PDB entry 8A5Y | electron microscopy, 4.90 A resolution (low resolution: residue-level contacts below are approximate; hydrogen-bond / salt-bridge calls are withheld) | chains F and H of the 17 polymer chains in the assembly

# Chain F (and H)
Molecule: Anaphase-promoting complex subunit CDC27
Organism: Saccharomyces cerevisiae
Notes: chain H of this document is another copy of the same molecule, construct and numbering; everything in this record applies to it too
UniProtKB: P38042 (CDC27_YEAST); residues 1-758 here = UniProt positions 1-758
Amino-acid sequence (758 residues; row label = number of the first residue in the row):
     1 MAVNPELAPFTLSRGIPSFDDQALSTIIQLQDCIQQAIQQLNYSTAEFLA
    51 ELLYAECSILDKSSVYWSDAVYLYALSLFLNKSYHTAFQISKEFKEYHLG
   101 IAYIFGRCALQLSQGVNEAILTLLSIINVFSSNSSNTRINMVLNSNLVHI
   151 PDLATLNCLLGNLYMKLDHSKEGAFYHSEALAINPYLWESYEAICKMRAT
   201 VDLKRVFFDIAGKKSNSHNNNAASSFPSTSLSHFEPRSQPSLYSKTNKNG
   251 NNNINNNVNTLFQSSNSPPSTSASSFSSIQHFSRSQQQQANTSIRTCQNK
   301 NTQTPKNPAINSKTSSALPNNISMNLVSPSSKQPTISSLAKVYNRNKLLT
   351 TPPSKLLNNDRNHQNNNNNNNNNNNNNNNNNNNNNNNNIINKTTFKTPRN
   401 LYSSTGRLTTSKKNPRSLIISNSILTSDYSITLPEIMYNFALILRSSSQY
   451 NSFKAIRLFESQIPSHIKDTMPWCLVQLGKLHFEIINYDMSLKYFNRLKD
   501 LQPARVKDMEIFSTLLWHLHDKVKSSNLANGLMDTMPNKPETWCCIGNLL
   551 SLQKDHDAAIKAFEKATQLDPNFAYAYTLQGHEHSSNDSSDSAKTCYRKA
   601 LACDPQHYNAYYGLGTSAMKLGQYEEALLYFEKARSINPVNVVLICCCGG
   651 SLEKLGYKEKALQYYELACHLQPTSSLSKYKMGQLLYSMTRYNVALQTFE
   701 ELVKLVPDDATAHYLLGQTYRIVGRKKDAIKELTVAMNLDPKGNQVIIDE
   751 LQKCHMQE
Disordered / not traced: 1-22, 134-142, 210-431, 756-758 (chain H: 1-19, 132-140, 210-431, 756-758)
Swiss-Prot annotation at these positions:
  - mutagenesis: Ser267 (S267A: Abolishes phosphorylation; when associated with A-304; A-328; A-351 and A-397), Thr304 (T304A: Abolishes phosphorylation; when associated with A-267; A-304; A-351 and A-397), Ser328 (S328A: Abolishes phosphorylation; when associated with A-267; A-304; A-328 and A-397), Thr351 (T351A: Abolishes phosphorylation; when associated with A-267; A-304; A-328 and A-304), Thr397 (T397A: Abolishes phosphorylation; when associated with A-304; A-328; A-351 and A-397), Gly613 (G613D: In CDC27-633; G2/M cell cycle arrest at 35 degrees Celsius), Leu614 (L614GL: Abolishes interaction with CDC23)

# How chain F and chain H interact
Contacting residue pairs (75):
  Thr26(F) - Leu433(H)
  Leu30(F) - Leu433(H)
  Cys33(F) - Tyr186(H)
  Gln36(F) - Tyr186(H)
  Gln39(F) - Gln39(H)
  Gln39(F) - Val148(H)
  Gln39(F) - His149(H)
  Gln40(F) - Tyr103(H)
  Gln40(F) - His149(H)
  Gln40(F) - Ile150(H)
  Gln40(F) - Pro151(H)
  Gln40(F) - Asp152(H)
  Gln40(F) - Thr155(H)
  Leu41(F) - Phe79(H)
  Leu41(F) - Leu80(H)
  Leu41(F) - Tyr103(H)
  Leu41(F) - His149(H)
  Asn42(F) - Glu189(H)
  Tyr43(F) - Glu189(H)
  Ser44(F) - Glu189(H)
  Thr45(F) - Leu187(H)
  Thr45(F) - Glu189(H)
  Phe48(F) - Trp188(H)
  Phe48(F) - Met437(H)
  Phe48(F) - Phe440(H)
  Phe48(F) - Met471(H)
  Phe48(F) - Trp473(H)
  Leu49(F) - Tyr186(H)
  Glu51(F) - Met471(H)
  Glu51(F) - Pro472(H)
  Leu52(F) - Phe440(H)
  Ala55(F) - Thr470(H)
  Ile59(F) - His466(H)
  Leu80(F) - Leu41(H)
  Lys82(F) - Lys82(H)
  His85(F) - Ala504(H)
  His85(F) - Thr535(H)
  Thr86(F) - Ala504(H)
  Gln89(F) - Gln502(H)
  Gln89(F) - Pro503(H)
  Tyr103(F) - Leu41(H)
  His149(F) - Gln39(H)
  His149(F) - Leu41(H)
  Pro151(F) - Gln40(H)
  Asp152(F) - Gln40(H)
  Thr155(F) - Gln40(H)
  Tyr186(F) - Cys33(H)
  Tyr186(F) - Thr45(H)
  Leu187(F) - Asn42(H)
  Leu187(F) - Thr45(H)
  Trp188(F) - Ser44(H)
  Trp188(F) - Thr45(H)
  Trp188(F) - Phe48(H)
  Glu189(F) - Asn42(H)
  Glu189(F) - Ser44(H)
  Glu189(F) - Thr45(H)
  Thr432(F) - Gln22(H)
  Leu433(F) - Gln29(H)
  Leu433(F) - Leu30(H)
  Met437(F) - Phe48(H)
  Met437(F) - Leu52(H)
  Phe440(F) - Phe48(H)
  His466(F) - Ala55(H)
  His466(F) - Glu56(H)
  His466(F) - Ser58(H)
  His466(F) - Ile59(H)
  Ile467(F) - Glu56(H)
  Met471(F) - Ala55(H)
  Trp473(F) - Glu51(H)
  Gln502(F) - Tyr74(H)
  Gln502(F) - Thr86(H)
  Pro503(F) - Gln89(H)
  Ala504(F) - His85(H)
  Ala504(F) - Thr86(H)
  Thr535(F) - His85(H)
Interface residues without a listed pair, chain F (51 interface residues in all): Ile38, Phe79, Arg107, Val148, Ile150, Ile436, Leu501, Arg505
Interface residues without a listed pair, chain H (52 interface residues in all): Thr26, Ile38, Tyr43, Leu501, Arg505

# In short
The interface between chain F and chain H involves 51 residues on one side and 52 on the other. UniProt lists
7 mutagenesis sites on chain F.
Both chains are Anaphase-promoting complex subunit CDC27 (Saccharomyces cerevisiae). Entry 8A5Y (S. cerevisiae
apo unphosphorylated APC/C) was determined by electron microscopy.
